PDB entry 8RZ6 | X-ray diffraction, 2.30 A resolution | chains A and B

# Chain A (and B)
Protein: Tomaymycin non-ribosomal peptide synthetase
Source organism: Streptomyces regensis
Notes: chain B of this document is another copy of the same molecule, construct and numbering; everything in this record applies to it too
Chain sequence (537 residues; numbered -3 to 533; the number before each row is that of its first residue; numbers below 1 keep their minus sign (Gly-3 is residue -3)):
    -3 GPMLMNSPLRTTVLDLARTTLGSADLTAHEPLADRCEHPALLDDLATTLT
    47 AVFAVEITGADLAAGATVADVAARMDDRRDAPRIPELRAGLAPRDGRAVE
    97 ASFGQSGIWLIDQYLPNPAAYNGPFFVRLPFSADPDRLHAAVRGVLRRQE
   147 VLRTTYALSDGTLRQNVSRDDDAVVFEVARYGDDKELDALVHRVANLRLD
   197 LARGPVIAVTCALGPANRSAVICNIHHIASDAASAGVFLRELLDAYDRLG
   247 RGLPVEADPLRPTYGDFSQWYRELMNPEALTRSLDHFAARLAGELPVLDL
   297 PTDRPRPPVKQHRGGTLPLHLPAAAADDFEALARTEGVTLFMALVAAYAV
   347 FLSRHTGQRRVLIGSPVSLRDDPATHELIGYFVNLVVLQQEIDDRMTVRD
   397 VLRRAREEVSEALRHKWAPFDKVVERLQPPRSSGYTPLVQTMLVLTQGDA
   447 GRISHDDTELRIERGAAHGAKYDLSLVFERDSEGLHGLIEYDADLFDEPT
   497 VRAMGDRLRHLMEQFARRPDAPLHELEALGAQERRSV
Not modelled in the structure: -3 to 79, 428-432, 526-533 (chain B: -3 to 79, 427-432, 526-533)
Modified positions: Mse-1, Mse1, Mse71, Mse271, Mse338, Mse392, Mse438, Mse500, Mse508 (selenomethionine)
Ion coordination: K+ site 1: Ser128, Gly210, Pro211, Ala212, Arg214; K+ site 2: Arg176 (shared with Glu494(B) of chain B); K+ site 3: Glu494 (shared with Arg176(B) of chain B)
What the authors report for this chain:
  - conformationally variable residues (side-chain flip): His223
  - catalytic residues: His223 (by similarity / conservation)

# Interface between chain A and chain B
Residue-residue contacts (52):
  Val171(A) - Gln307(B)
  Val171(A) - Arg309(B)
  Phe172(A) - Arg300(B)  hydrogen bond (backbone-side chain)
  Phe172(A) - Arg309(B)  hydrogen bond (backbone-side chain)
  Glu173(A) - Arg300(B)
  Glu173(A) - Arg309(B)  salt bridge
  Glu173(A) - Ala489(B)
  Glu173(A) - Asp493(B)
  Val174(A) - Asp493(B)  hydrogen bond (backbone-side chain)
  Val174(A) - Glu494(B)  hydrogen bond (backbone-backbone)
  Val174(A) - Pro495(B)
  Ala175(A) - Glu494(B)
  Arg176(A) - Glu494(B)  hydrogen bond (backbone-side chain)
  Asp180(A) - Lys181(B)
  Lys181(A) - Lys181(B)
  Lys181(A) - Asp184(B)  salt bridge
  Asp184(A) - Lys181(B)  salt bridge
  His188(A) - His188(B)  hydrogen bond
  Arg189(A) - Gly310(B)  hydrogen bond (side chain-backbone)
  Arg189(A) - Gly311(B)
  Arg189(A) - Tyr487(B)
  Asn192(A) - Asn192(B)  hydrogen bond
  Asn192(A) - Arg194(B)
  Leu193(A) - Gln307(B)
  Arg194(A) - Asn192(B)
  Arg194(A) - Arg194(B)
  Leu195(A) - Gln307(B)
  Arg199(A) - Val305(B)
  Gly200(A) - Val305(B)
  Pro201(A) - Gln307(B)
  Arg300(A) - Phe172(B)  hydrogen bond (side chain-backbone)
  Arg300(A) - Glu173(B)
  Val305(A) - Arg199(B)
  Val305(A) - Gly200(B)
  Gln307(A) - Val171(B)
  Gln307(A) - Leu193(B)
  Gln307(A) - Arg194(B)
  Gln307(A) - Leu195(B)
  Gln307(A) - Pro201(B)
  Arg309(A) - Val171(B)
  Arg309(A) - Phe172(B)  hydrogen bond (side chain-backbone)
  Arg309(A) - Glu173(B)
  Gly310(A) - Arg189(B)  hydrogen bond (backbone-side chain)
  Gly311(A) - Arg189(B)
  Tyr487(A) - Arg189(B)
  Ala489(A) - Glu173(B)
  Asp493(A) - Glu173(B)
  Asp493(A) - Val174(B)  hydrogen bond (side chain-backbone)
  Glu494(A) - Val174(B)  hydrogen bond (backbone-backbone)
  Glu494(A) - Ala175(B)
  Glu494(A) - Arg176(B)  hydrogen bond (side chain-backbone)
  Pro495(A) - Val174(B)
Interface residues without a listed pair, chain A (32 interface residues in all): Ala185, Asp196, Pro304
Interface residues without a listed pair, chain B (31 interface residues in all): Asp180, Ala185, Asp196

# In short
32 residues of chain A face 31 of chain B across their interface; the contacts include 14 hydrogen bonds and 3
salt bridges. Polar pairs include Glu173(A)-Arg309(B), Lys181(A)-Asp184(B) and Phe172(A)-Arg300(B). Ser128(A),
Gly210(A), Pro211(A), Ala212(A) and Arg214(A) coordinate K+ site 1. The paper reports the catalytic residue
His223(A); conformational variability at His223(A).
Both chains are Tomaymycin non-ribosomal peptide synthetase (Streptomyces regensis). Entry 8RZ6 (SeMet
derivative structure of the condensation domain TomBC from the Tomaymycin non-ribosomal peptide synthetase)
was determined by X-ray diffraction together with 8QNF from the same study.
